2ZG2 - chain A; structure by X-ray diffraction, 2.85 A resolution.

== Chain A ==
Name: Sialic acid-binding Ig-like lectin 5
Organism: Homo sapiens
Notes: fragment: N-terminal V-set and C2-set domain
Reference sequence: O15389 (SIGL5_HUMAN); residues 25-238 here correspond to UniProt positions 20-233 (UniProt number = residue number - 5)
Chain sequence (216 residues; each row starts with the number of its first residue):
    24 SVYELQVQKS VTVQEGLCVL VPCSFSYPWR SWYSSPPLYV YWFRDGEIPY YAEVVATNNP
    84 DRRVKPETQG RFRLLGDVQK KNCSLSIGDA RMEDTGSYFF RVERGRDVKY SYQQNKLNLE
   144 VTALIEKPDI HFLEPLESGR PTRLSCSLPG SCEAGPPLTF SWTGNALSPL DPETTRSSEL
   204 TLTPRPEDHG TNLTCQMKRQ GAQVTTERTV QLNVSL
Not modelled in the structure: 224-225
Sequence notes: expression tag (24, 239)
Disulfide bonds: Cys-41/Cys-175, Cys-46/Cys-106, Cys-169/Cys-218
Curated features (UniProtKB/Swiss-Prot):
  - binding site (N-acetylneuraminate): Arg-124, Lys-132, Ser-134
  - glycosylation (N-linked (GlcNAc...) asparagine): Asn-105, Asn-215, Asn-236
Reported in the primary citation:
  - contacts within the chain: Pro-72/Arg-85, Ala-75/Arg-85, Val-77/Arg-86 (backbone contact), Val-77/Lys-88 (backbone contact), Arg-124/Glu-126 (hydrogen bond), Arg-124/Ser-134 (hydrogen bond)

== Summary ==
Curated annotation (UniProt) lists 3 N-acetylneuraminate-binding residues. The paper reports contacts within
the chain involving Cys-41, Cys-175 and Pro-72 among others.
Chain A is Sialic acid-binding Ig-like lectin 5 (Homo sapiens); the structure, Crystal Structure of Two
N-terminal Domains of Native Siglec-5, was determined by X-ray diffraction (same publication as 2ZG1 and
2ZG3).
